Entry 5L5V (X-ray diffraction, 2.70 A resolution); this record covers chains M and b of the 28 polymer chains in the assembly.

== Chain M ==
Name: Proteasome subunit beta type-7
Organism: Saccharomyces cerevisiae (strain ATCC 204508 / S288c)
Notes: EC 3.4.25.1
UniProt: P30657 (PSB7_YEAST); residues -12 to 233 here correspond to UniProt positions 21-266 (UniProt number = residue number + 33)
Amino-acid sequence (246 residues; numbered -12 to 233; the number before each row is that of its first residue; numbers below 1 keep their minus sign (Thr-12 is residue -12)):
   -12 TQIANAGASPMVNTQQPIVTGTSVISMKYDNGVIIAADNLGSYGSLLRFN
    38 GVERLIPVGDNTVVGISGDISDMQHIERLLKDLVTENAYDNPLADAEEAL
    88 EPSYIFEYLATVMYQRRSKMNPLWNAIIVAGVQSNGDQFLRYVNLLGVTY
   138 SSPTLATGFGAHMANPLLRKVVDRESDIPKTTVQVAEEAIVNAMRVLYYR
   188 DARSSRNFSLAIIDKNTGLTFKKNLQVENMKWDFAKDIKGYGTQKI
Disordered / not traced: -12 to 0

== Chain b ==
Name: Proteasome subunit beta type-1
Organism: Saccharomyces cerevisiae (strain ATCC 204508 / S288c)
Notes: EC 3.4.25.1
UniProt: P38624 (PSB1_YEAST); residues 1-196 here correspond to UniProt positions 20-215 (UniProt number = residue number + 19)
Amino-acid sequence (196 residues; row label = number of the first residue in the row):
     1 TSIMAVTFKDGVILGADSRTTTGAYIANRVTDKLTRVHDKIWCCRSGSAA
    51 DTQAIADIVQYHLELYTSQYGTPSTETAASVFKELCYENKDNLTAGIIVA
   101 GYDDKNKGEVYTIPLGGSVHKLPYAIAGSGSTFIYGYCDKNFRENMSKEE
   151 TVDFIKHSLSQAIKWDGSSGGVIRMVVLTAAGVERLIFYPDEYEQL
Ion coordination: Mg2+: Ile163, Asp166, Ser169
Swiss-Prot annotation at these positions:
  - active site: Thr1 (Nucleophile)

== How chain M and chain b interact ==
Contacting residue pairs (60; chain M residue first):
  Ser32(M) - Trp165(b)
  Ser32(M) - Asp166(b)
  Ser32(M) - Gly167(b)  hydrogen bond (backbone-backbone)
  Leu33(M) - Phe133(b)  hydrophobic
  Leu33(M) - Trp165(b)
  Leu34(M) - Lys164(b)
  Leu34(M) - Trp165(b)  hydrogen bond (backbone-backbone)
  Arg35(M) - Trp165(b)
  Phe146(M) - Ala24(b)  hydrophobic
  Phe146(M) - Tyr25(b)
  Tyr185(M) - Glu194(b)  hydrogen bond
  Tyr186(M) - Ile26(b)
  Tyr186(M) - Arg29(b)
  Arg187(M) - Ala24(b)
  Arg187(M) - Tyr25(b)
  Arg187(M) - Ile26(b)  hydrogen bond (backbone-backbone)
  Arg187(M) - Ala27(b)  hydrogen bond (side chain-backbone)
  Arg187(M) - Arg29(b)
  Asp188(M) - Ala24(b)
  Asp188(M) - Ile26(b)
  Ala189(M) - Arg19(b)
  Ala189(M) - Ala24(b)  hydrogen bond (backbone-backbone)
  Ala189(M) - Ile26(b)
  Ala189(M) - Gly167(b)
  Arg190(M) - Gly167(b)
  Arg190(M) - Ser168(b)
  Arg193(M) - Asp191(b)  salt bridge
  Arg193(M) - Glu194(b)  salt bridge
  Lys218(M) - Arg29(b)  hydrogen bond (backbone-side chain)
  Trp219(M) - Arg29(b)
  Trp219(M) - Gly171(b)
  Trp219(M) - Val172(b)  hydrophobic
  Trp219(M) - Tyr189(b)
  Trp219(M) - Pro190(b)
  Asp220(M) - Tyr189(b)
  Phe221(M) - Arg29(b)
  Phe221(M) - Val30(b)  hydrophobic
  Ala222(M) - Val30(b)  hydrophobic
  Ala222(M) - Arg174(b)  hydrogen bond (backbone-side chain)
  Ala222(M) - Ile187(b)
  Lys223(M) - Ile187(b)
  Lys223(M) - Tyr189(b)
  Ile225(M) - Val30(b)  hydrophobic
  Ile225(M) - Arg174(b)
  Lys226(M) - Asp32(b)
  Gly227(M) - Asp32(b)  hydrogen bond (backbone-side chain)
  Tyr228(M) - Thr35(b)
  Tyr228(M) - Arg45(b)
  Tyr228(M) - Gln53(b)  hydrogen bond (side chain-backbone)
  Tyr228(M) - Ala56(b)
  Tyr228(M) - Asp57(b)  hydrogen bond
  Gln231(M) - Asp32(b)
  Gln231(M) - Leu34(b)
  Gln231(M) - Thr35(b)
  Gln231(M) - Arg36(b)  hydrogen bond (side chain-backbone)
  Gln231(M) - Trp42(b)
  Gln231(M) - Arg185(b)
  Ile233(M) - Arg36(b)
  Ile233(M) - Trp42(b)
  Ile233(M) - Arg185(b)  hydrogen bond (backbone-side chain)
Other interface residues (no listed pair), chain M (27 interface residues in all): Asn37, Met150, Met217
Other interface residues (no listed pair), chain b (35 interface residues in all): Thr21, Gly23, Asn28, Ile163

== Overview ==
27 residues of chain M face 35 of chain b across their interface; the contacts include 13 hydrogen bonds and 2
salt bridges. Among the polar pairs are Arg193(M)-Asp191(b), Arg193(M)-Glu194(b) and Tyr185(M)-Glu194(b).
UniProt lists active-site residue Thr1(b) on chain b.
Chain M is Proteasome subunit beta type-7 and chain b is Proteasome subunit beta type-1, both from
Saccharomyces cerevisiae (strain ATCC 204508 / S288c); the structure, 'Yeast 20S proteasome with human beta5i
(1-138; V31M) and human beta6 (97-111; 118-133) in complex with ..., was determined by X-ray diffraction,
deposited together with 5L52, 5L54, 5L55, 5L5A, 5L5B, 5L5D and 30 further entries.
